PDB entry 7HOJ | X-ray diffraction, 1.39 A resolution | chains A and B

== Chain A ==
Name: Serine protease subunit NS2B
From: Zika virus
Reference sequence: Q32ZE1 (POLG_ZIKV); residues 46-89 here correspond to UniProt positions 1414-1457 (UniProt number = residue number + 1368)
Sequence (46 residues; row label = number of the first residue in the row):
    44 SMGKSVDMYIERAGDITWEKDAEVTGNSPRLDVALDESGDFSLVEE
Not modelled in the structure: 44-49, 89
Construct notes: expression tag (44-45)

== Chain B ==
Name: Serine protease NS3
From: Zika virus
Notes: EC 3.4.21.91, 3.6.1.15, 3.6.4.13
Reference sequence: Q32ZE1 (POLG_ZIKV); residues 11-177 here correspond to UniProt positions 1509-1675 (UniProt number = residue number + 1498)
Sequence (168 residues; each row starts with the number of its first residue):
    10 MKEVKKGETTDGVYRVMTRRLLGSTQVGVGVMQEGVFHTMWHVTKGAALR
    60 SGEGRLDPYWGDVKQDLVSYCGPWKLDAAWDGLSEVQLLAVPPGERAKNI
   110 QTLPGIFKTKDGDIGAVALDYPAGTSGSPILDKCGRVIGLYGNGVVIKNG
   160 SYVSAITQGKREEETPVE
Not modelled in the structure: 10-15, 172-177
Construct notes: initiating methionine (10); conflict Lys107 (Arg1605 in Q32ZE1)
Ligand contacts: 3-bromanyl-1-methyl-pyridine (A1BG6): Tyr130, Pro131, Ala132, Thr134, Ser135, Tyr150, Gly151, Tyr161
UniProt features mapped onto this chain:
  - active site (Charge relay system): His51, Asp75, Ser135

== Chain A / chain B interface ==
Pairs across the interface - 103 pairs, chain A then chain B:
  Asp50(A) with Met26(B); Thr27(B); Arg28(B); Arg59(B), salt bridge
  Met51(A) with Met26(B); Val36(B), hydrophobic; Val52(B); Thr53(B); Leu58(B); Arg59(B), hydrogen bond (backbone-backbone)
  Tyr52(A) with Arg24(B); Val25(B); Met26(B), hydrogen bond (backbone-backbone); Arg28(B), hydrogen bond; Ser33(B); Arg59(B)
  Ile53(A) with Tyr23(B), hydrophobic; Arg24(B); Met41(B), hydrophobic; Phe46(B), hydrophobic; Arg59(B), hydrogen bond (backbone-backbone); Ser60(B); Leu65(B), hydrophobic
  Glu54(A) with Tyr23(B); Arg24(B), hydrogen bond (backbone-backbone)
  Arg55(A) with Glu17(B); Thr19(B); Asp20(B), hydrogen bond (side chain-backbone); Gly21(B); Val22(B); Tyr23(B)
  Ala56(A) with Val22(B), hydrogen bond (backbone-backbone); Tyr23(B); Val100(B), hydrophobic; Ala106(B)
  Gly57(A) with Gly21(B); Val22(B), hydrogen bond (backbone-backbone)
  Asp58(A) with Leu98(B)
  Ile59(A) with Gly21(B); Val22(B); Val40(B), hydrophobic; Leu98(B), hydrophobic; Leu140(B), hydrophobic; Gly144(B); Val146(B), hydrophobic
  Thr60(A) with Asn108(B), hydrogen bond (backbone-side chain); Leu140(B)
  Trp61(A) with Glu94(B); Val95(B); Gln96(B); Gln110(B); Leu140(B); Asp141(B); Lys142(B)
  Glu62(A) with Gln96(B), hydrogen bond (backbone-side chain); Asn108(B)
  Ala65(A) with Gln96(B); Asn108(B)
  Glu66(A) with Asn108(B); Ile109(B); Gln110(B), hydrogen bond (backbone-backbone)
  Val67(A) with Glu94(B); Gln110(B)
  Thr68(A) with Ile109(B); Gln110(B), hydrogen bond (backbone-backbone); Thr111(B), hydrogen bond (backbone-side chain); Leu128(B)
  Gly69(A) with Thr111(B); Ala127(B)
  Asn70(A) with Leu112(B); Ala127(B)
  Ser71(A) with Leu112(B), hydrogen bond (side chain-backbone); Pro113(B); Gly114(B)
  Pro72(A) with Gly114(B); Ile115(B), hydrogen bond (backbone-backbone); Ala127(B); Val162(B), hydrophobic
  Arg73(A) with Ile115(B)
  Leu74(A) with Ile115(B), hydrogen bond (backbone-backbone); Phe116(B); Lys117(B), hydrogen bond (backbone-backbone); Ile156(B), hydrophobic
  Asp75(A) with Lys117(B)
  Val76(A) with Phe116(B), hydrophobic; Lys117(B), hydrogen bond (backbone-backbone); Thr118(B)
  Leu78(A) with Lys73(B)
  Asp79(A) with Lys73(B)
  Glu80(A) with Lys73(B)
  Ser81(A) with Val72(B)
  Gly82(A) with Val72(B); Lys73(B); Asn152(B), hydrogen bond (backbone-side chain)
  Phe84(A) with Phe116(B), hydrophobic; Asn152(B); Gly153(B); Val154(B); Ala164(B), hydrophobic
  Ser85(A) with Val154(B)
  Leu86(A) with Val154(B); Val155(B); Ile156(B), hydrophobic
Also at the interface, not in a pair above, chain A (34 interface residues in all): Glu88
Also at the interface, not in a pair above, chain B (58 interface residues in all): Ala57, Ile123, Lys157

== Overview ==
Chain A and chain B form an interface of 34 and 58 residues respectively, with 19 hydrogen bonds and 1 salt
bridge. Among the polar pairs are Asp50(A)-Arg59(B), Tyr52(A)-Arg28(B) and Arg55(A)-Asp20(B). Chain B binds
3-bromanyl-1-methyl-pyridine. UniProt lists 3 active-site residues on chain B.
Chain A is Serine protease subunit NS2B and chain B is Serine protease NS3, both from Zika virus; the
structure, PanDDA analysis group deposition -- Crystal Structure of ZIKV NS2B-NS3 protease in complex with
Z1269184291, was determined by X-ray diffraction.
